PDB entry 8SP3 | electron microscopy, 3.52 A resolution | chains A and E of the 8 polymer chains in the assembly

== Chain A (and E) ==
Name: Tir-apaz
Organism: Maribacter polysiphoniae
Notes: chain E of this document is another copy of the same molecule, construct and numbering; everything in this record applies to it too
Reference sequence: A0A316E683 (A0A316E683_9FLAO); numbering as in UniProt (aligned over 2-452)
Chain sequence (451 residues; numbered 2 to 452; the number before each row is that of its first residue):
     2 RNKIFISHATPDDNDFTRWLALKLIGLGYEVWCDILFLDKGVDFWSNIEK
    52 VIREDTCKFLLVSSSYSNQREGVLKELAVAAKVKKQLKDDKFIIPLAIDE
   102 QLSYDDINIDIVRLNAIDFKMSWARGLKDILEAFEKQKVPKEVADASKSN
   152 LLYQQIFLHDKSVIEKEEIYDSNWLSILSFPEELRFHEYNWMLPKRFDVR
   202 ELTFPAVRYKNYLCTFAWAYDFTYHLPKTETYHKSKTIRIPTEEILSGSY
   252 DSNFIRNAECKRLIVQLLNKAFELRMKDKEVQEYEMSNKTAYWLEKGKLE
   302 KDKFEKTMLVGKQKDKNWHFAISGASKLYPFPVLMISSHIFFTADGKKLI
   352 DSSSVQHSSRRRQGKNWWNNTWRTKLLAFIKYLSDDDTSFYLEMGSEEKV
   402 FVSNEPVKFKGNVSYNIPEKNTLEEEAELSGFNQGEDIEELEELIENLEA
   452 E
Disordered / not traced: 421-452
From the paper describing this entry:
  - mutagenesis - G42R/D44R, D106R/D111R/V113R, V113R: abolished catalytic activity

== How chain A and chain E interact ==
Pairs across the interface (25; chain A residue first):
  L39(A) with N116(E)
  D40(A) with N116(E), hydrogen bond (backbone-side chain); K137(E), salt bridge
  K41(A) with K92(E); N116(E); I118(E); D130(E), salt bridge; A134(E); Q138(E), hydrogen bond (backbone-side chain)
  G42(A) with D91(E); K92(E); I94(E); I95(E); N116(E), hydrogen bond (backbone-backbone)
  V43(A) with D91(E); K92(E); R114(E); L115(E); N116(E), hydrogen bond (backbone-backbone)
  D44(A) with R114(E), salt bridge
  F45(A) with R114(E); L115(E); N116(E)
  W46(A) with R114(E)
  S47(A) with R114(E), hydrogen bond
Also at the interface, not in a pair above, chain A (10 interface residues in all): F38
Also at the interface, not in a pair above, chain E (13 interface residues in all): F93

== Overview ==
Chain A and chain E form an interface of 10 and 13 residues respectively, with 5 hydrogen bonds and 3 salt
bridges. Polar contacts include D40(A)-K137(E), K41(A)-D130(E) and D44(A)-R114(E). From the paper: G42R/D44R,
D106R/D111R/V113R and V113R of chain A abolish catalytic activity.
Chain A and chain E are both Tir-apaz (Maribacter polysiphoniae); the structure, Asymmetric dimer of MapSPARTA
bound with gRNA/tDNA hybrid, was determined by electron microscopy (same publication as 8FEX, 8FFI, 8SP0, 8SPO
and 8SQU).
